Entry 7XM5 (X-ray diffraction, 2.40 A resolution); this record covers chain A.

Chain A:
Molecule: Kelch-like ECH-associated protein 1
From: Homo sapiens
Reference sequence: Q14145 (KEAP1_HUMAN); residues 321-609 here = UniProt positions 321-609
Amino-acid sequence (292 residues; each row starts with the number of its first residue):
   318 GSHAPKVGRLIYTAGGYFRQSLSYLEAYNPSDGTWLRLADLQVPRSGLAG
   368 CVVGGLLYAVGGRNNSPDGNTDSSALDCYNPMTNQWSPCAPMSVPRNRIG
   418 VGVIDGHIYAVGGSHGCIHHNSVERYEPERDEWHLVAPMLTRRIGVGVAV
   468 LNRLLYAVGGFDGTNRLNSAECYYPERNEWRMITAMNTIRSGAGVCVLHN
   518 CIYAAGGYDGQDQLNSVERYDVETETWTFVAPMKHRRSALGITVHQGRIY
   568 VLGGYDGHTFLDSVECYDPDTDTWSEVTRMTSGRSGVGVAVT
Not modelled in the structure: 318-323, 383-387
Cystine bridges: C434 forms a disulfide with the same residue of a neighbouring copy of this chain
Sequence notes: expression tag (318-320)
Ligand contacts: GCI (N-[4-[(2-azanyl-2-oxidanylidene-ethyl)-[4-[(2-azanyl-2-oxidanylidene-ethyl)-(4-methoxyphenyl)sulfonyl-amino]naphthalen-1-yl]sulfamoyl]phenyl]-3-morpholin-4-yl-propanamide): Y334, R336, S363, G364, R380, N414, R415, I461, G462, F478, R483, S508, G509, Y525, Q530, S555, A556, Y572, F577, S602, G603
Swiss-Prot annotation at these positions:
  - site: C434 (Sensor for electrophilic agents)
  - modified residue: C434 (S-cGMP-cysteine)
  - natural variant: G333 (G333C: In a NSCLC cell line), G350 (G350S: In a NSCLC cell line), G364 (G364C: In a lung adenocarcinoma cell line), G430 (G430C: In a lung adenocarcinoma patient), A522 (A522V: In a breast cancer sample)
  - mutagenesis: Y334 (Y334A: Loss of interaction with NFE2L2/NRF2. Strongly reduces repression of NFE2L2/NRF2-dependent gene expression. Loss of interaction with PGAM5), R380 (R380A: Loss of interaction with NFE2L2/NRF2. Abolishes repression of NFE2L2/NRF2-dependent gene expression. Impaired interaction with SQSTM1/p62), N382 (N382A: Loss of interaction with NFE2L2/NRF2. Strongly reduces repression of NFE2L2/NRF2-dependent gene expression. Impaired interaction with SQSTM1/p62), R415 (R415A: Loss of interaction with NFE2L2/NRF2. Abolishes repression of NFE2L2/NRF2-dependent gene expression. Loss of interaction with PGAM5. Does not affect interaction with SQSTM1/p62), H436 (H436A: Loss of interaction with NFE2L2/NRF2. Abolishes repression of NFE2L2/NRF2-dependent gene expression. Does not affect interaction with SQSTM1/p62), F478 (F478A: Abolishes repression of NFE2L2/NRF2-dependent gene expression), R483 (R483A: Loss of interaction with NFE2L2/NRF2. Abolishes repression of NFE2L2/NRF2-dependent gene expression. Loss of interaction with PGAM5. Does not affect interaction with SQSTM1/p62), Y525 (Y525A: Loss of interaction with NFE2L2/NRF2. Strongly reduces repression of NFE2L2/NRF2-dependent gene expression. Abolishes interaction with SQSTM1/p62), Y572 (Y572A: Loss of interaction with NFE2L2/NRF2. Strongly reduces repression of NFE2L2/NRF2-dependent gene expression. Loss of interaction with PGAM5. Abolishes interaction with SQSTM1/p62)

Summary:
Ligands of chain A: compound GCI. From UniProt: 9 mutagenesis sites.
Chain A is Kelch-like ECH-associated protein 1 (Homo sapiens); the structure, Keap1 Kelch domain (residues
322-609) in complex with 6i, was determined by X-ray diffraction, deposited together with 7XM2, 7XM3 and 7XM4.
